Entry 6N61 (X-ray diffraction, 3.25 A resolution); this record covers chains C and D of the 9 polymer chains in the assembly.

# Chain C
Name: DNA-directed RNA polymerase subunit beta
From: Escherichia coli
Notes: EC 2.7.7.6
Reference sequence: P0A8V2 (RPOB_ECOLI); residue numbers follow UniProt; this construct covers 1-1342
Sequence (1342 residues; numbered 1 to 1342; the number before each row is that of its first residue):
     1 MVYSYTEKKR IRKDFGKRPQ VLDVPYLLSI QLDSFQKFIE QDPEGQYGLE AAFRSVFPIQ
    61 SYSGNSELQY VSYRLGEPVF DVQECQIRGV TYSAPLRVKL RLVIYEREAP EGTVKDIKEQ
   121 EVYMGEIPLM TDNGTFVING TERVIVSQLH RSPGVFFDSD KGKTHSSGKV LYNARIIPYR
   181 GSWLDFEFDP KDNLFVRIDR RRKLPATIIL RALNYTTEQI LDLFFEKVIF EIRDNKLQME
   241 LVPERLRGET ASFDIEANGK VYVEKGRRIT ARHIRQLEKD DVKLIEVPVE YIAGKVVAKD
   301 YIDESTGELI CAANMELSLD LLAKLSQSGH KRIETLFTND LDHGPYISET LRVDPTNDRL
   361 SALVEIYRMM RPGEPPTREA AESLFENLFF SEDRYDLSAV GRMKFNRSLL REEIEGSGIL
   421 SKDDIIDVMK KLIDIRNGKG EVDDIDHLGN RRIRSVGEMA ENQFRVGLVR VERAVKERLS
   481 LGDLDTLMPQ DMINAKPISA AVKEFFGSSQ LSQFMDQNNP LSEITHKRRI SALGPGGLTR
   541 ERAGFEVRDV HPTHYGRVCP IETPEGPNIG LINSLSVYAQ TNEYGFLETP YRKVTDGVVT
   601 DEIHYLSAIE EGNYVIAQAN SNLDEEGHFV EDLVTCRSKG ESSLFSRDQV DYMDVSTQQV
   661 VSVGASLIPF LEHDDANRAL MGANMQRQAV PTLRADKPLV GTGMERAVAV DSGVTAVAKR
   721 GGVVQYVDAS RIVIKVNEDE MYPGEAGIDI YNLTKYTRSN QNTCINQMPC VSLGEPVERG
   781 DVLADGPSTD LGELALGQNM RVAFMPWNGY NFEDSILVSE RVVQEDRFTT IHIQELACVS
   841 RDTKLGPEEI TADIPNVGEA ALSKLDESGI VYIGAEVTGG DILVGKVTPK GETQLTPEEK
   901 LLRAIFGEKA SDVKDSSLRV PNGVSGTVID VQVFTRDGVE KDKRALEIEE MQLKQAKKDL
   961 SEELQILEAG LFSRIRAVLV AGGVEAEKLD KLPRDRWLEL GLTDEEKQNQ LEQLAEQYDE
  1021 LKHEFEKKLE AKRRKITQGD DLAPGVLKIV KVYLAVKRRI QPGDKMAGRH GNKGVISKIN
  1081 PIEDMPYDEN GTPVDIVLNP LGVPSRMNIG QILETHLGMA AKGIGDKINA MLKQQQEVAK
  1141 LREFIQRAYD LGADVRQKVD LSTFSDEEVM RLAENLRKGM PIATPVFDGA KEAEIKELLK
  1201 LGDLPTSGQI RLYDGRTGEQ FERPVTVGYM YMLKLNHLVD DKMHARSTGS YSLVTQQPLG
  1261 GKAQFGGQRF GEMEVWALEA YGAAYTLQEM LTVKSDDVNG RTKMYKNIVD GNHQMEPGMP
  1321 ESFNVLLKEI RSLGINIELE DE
Disordered / not traced: 1, 108-110, 256-261
Curated features (UniProtKB/Swiss-Prot):
  - modified residue (N6-acetyllysine): Lys1022, Lys1200
  - mutagenesis: Ile561 (I561S: Resistant to antibiotics salinamide A and B), Ile569 (I569S: Resistant to antibiotics salinamide A and B), Ala665 (A665E: Resistant to antibiotics salinamide A and B), Asp675 (D675A/G: Resistant to antibiotics salinamide A and B), Asn677 (N677H/K: Resistant to antibiotics salinamide A and B), Leu680 (L680M: Resistant to antibiotics salinamide A and B), Glu813 (E813K: Disrupts the enzyme's active center)

# Chain D
Name: DNA-directed RNA polymerase subunit beta'
From: Escherichia coli
Notes: EC 2.7.7.6
Reference sequence: P0A8T7 (RPOC_ECOLI); numbering as in UniProt (aligned over 2-1407)
Sequence (1409 residues; each row starts with the number of its first residue):
     1 VKDLLKFLKA QTKTEEFDAI KIALASPDMI RSWSFGEVKK PETINYRTFK PERDGLFCAR
    61 IFGPVKDYEC LCGKYKRLKH RGVICEKCGV EVTQTKVRRE RMGHIELASP TAHIWFLKSL
   121 PSRIGLLLDM PLRDIERVLY FESYVVIEGG MTNLERQQIL TEEQYLDALE EFGDEFDAKM
   181 GAEAIQALLK SMDLEQECEQ LREELNETNS ETKRKKLTKR IKLLEAFVQS GNKPEWMILT
   241 VLPVLPPDLR PLVPLDGGRF ATSDLNDLYR RVINRNNRLK RLLDLAAPDI IVRNEKRMLQ
   301 EAVDALLDNG RRGRAITGSN KRPLKSLADM IKGKQGRFRQ NLLGKRVDYS GRSVITVGPY
   361 LRLHQCGLPK KMALELFKPF IYGKLELRGL ATTIKAAKKM VEREEAVVWD ILDEVIREHP
   421 VLLNRAPTLH RLGIQAFEPV LIEGKAIQLH PLVCAAYNAD FDGDQMAVHV PLTLEAQLEA
   481 RALMMSTNNI LSPANGEPII VPSQDVVLGL YYMTRDCVNA KGEGMVLTGP KEAERLYRSG
   541 LASLHARVKV RITEYEKDAN GELVAKTSLK DTTVGRAILW MIVPKGLPYS IVNQALGKKA
   601 ISKMLNTCYR ILGLKPTVIF ADQIMYTGFA YAARSGASVG IDDMVIPEKK HEIISEAEAE
   661 VAEIQEQFQS GLVTAGERYN KVIDIWAAAN DRVSKAMMDN LQTETVINRD GQEEKQVSFN
   721 SIYMMADSGA RGSAAQIRQL AGMRGLMAKP DGSIIETPIT ANFREGLNVL QYFISTHGAR
   781 KGLADTALKT ANSGYLTRRL VDVAQDLVVT EDDCGTHEGI MMTPVIEGGD VKEPLRDRVL
   841 GRVTAEDVLK PGTADILVPR NTLLHEQWCD LLEENSVDAV KVRSVVSCDT DFGVCAHCYG
   901 RDLARGHIIN KGEAIGVIAA QSIGEPGTQL TMRTFHIGGA ASRAAAESSI QVKNKGSIKL
   961 SNVKSVVNSS GKLVITSRNT ELKLIDEFGR TKESYKVPYG AVLAKGDGEQ VAGGETVANW
  1021 DPHTMPVITE VSGFVRFTDM IDGQTITRQT DELTGLSSLV VLDSAERTAG GKDLRPALKI
  1081 VDAQGNDVLI PGTDMPAQYF LPGKAIVQLE DGVQISSGDT LARIPQESGG TKDITGGLPR
  1141 VADLFEARRP KEPAILAEIS GIVSFGKETK GKRRLVITPV DGSDPYEEMI PKWRQLNVFE
  1201 GERVERGDVI SDGPEAPHDI LRLRGVHAVT RYIVNEVQDV YRLQGVKIND KHIEVIVRQM
  1261 LRKATIVNAG SSDFLEGEQV EYSRVKIANR ELEANGKVGA TYSRDLLGIT KASLATESFI
  1321 SAASFQETTR VLTEAAVAGK RDELRGLKEN VIVGRLIPAG TGYAYHQDRM RRRAAGEAPA
  1381 APQVTAEDAS ASLAELLNAG LGGSDNELE
Disordered / not traced: 1-16, 939-947, 1026-1133, 1274-1276, 1376-1409
Sequence notes: expression tag (1, 1408-1409)
Metal / ion sites: Zn2+ site 1: Cys70, Cys72, Cys85, Cys88; Mg2+: Asp460, Asp462, Asp464; Zn2+ site 2: Cys814, Cys888, Cys895
Curated features (UniProtKB/Swiss-Prot):
  - binding site (Zn(2+)): Cys70, Cys72, Cys85, Cys88, Cys814, Cys888, Cys895, Cys898
  - binding site (Mg(2+)): Asp460, Asp462, Asp464
  - modified residue: Lys983 (N6-acetyllysine)
  - mutagenesis: Gln504 (Q504P: Resistant to antibiotics salinamide A and B), Asn690 (N690D: Resistant to antibiotics salinamide A and B), Met697 (M697V: Resistant to antibiotics salinamide A and B), Ala735 (A735T: Resistant to antibiotics salinamide A and B), Arg738 (R738C/H/P/S: Resistant to antibiotics salinamide A and B), Ala748 (A748E: Resistant to antibiotics salinamide A and B), Pro758 (P758S/T: Resistant to antibiotics salinamide A and B), Phe763 (F763C: Resistant to antibiotics salinamide A and B), Ser775 (S775A: Resistant to antibiotics salinamide A and B), Ala779 (A779T/V: Resistant to antibiotics salinamide A and B), Arg780 (R780C: Resistant to antibiotics salinamide A and B), Gly782 (G782A/C: Resistant to antibiotics salinamide A and B), 1 further mutagenesis entry in UniProt

# Interface between chain C and chain D
Pairs across the interface (343; chain C residue first):
  Phe545(C) - Leu788(D)  hydrophobic
  Phe545(C) - Met932(D)  hydrophobic
  Arg548(C) - Arg780(D)  hydrogen bond (backbone-side chain)
  Arg548(C) - Leu788(D)
  Asp549(C) - Pro750(D)
  Asp549(C) - Lys781(D)
  Val550(C) - His777(D)  hydrogen bond (backbone-side chain)
  Val550(C) - Arg780(D)
  His551(C) - Phe773(D)
  Pro552(C) - Phe773(D)
  Tyr555(C) - Val769(D)
  Tyr555(C) - Phe773(D)
  Pro560(C) - Phe773(D)  hydrophobic
  Pro560(C) - Thr776(D)
  Pro560(C) - Arg780(D)  hydrogen bond (backbone-side chain)
  Thr563(C) - Arg780(D)
  Gly566(C) - Ala787(D)
  Ile569(C) - Ala784(D)  hydrophobic
  Asn573(C) - Arg780(D)  hydrogen bond
  Gln618(C) - Val769(D)
  Gln618(C) - Leu770(D)
  Ala619(C) - Val769(D)  hydrophobic
  Asn620(C) - Asn768(D)
  Ser642(C) - Thr757(D)  hydrogen bond (backbone-side chain)
  Ser642(C) - Leu770(D)
  Ser642(C) - Ile774(D)
  Thr657(C) - Val769(D)
  Val660(C) - Val769(D)  hydrophobic
  Val660(C) - Phe773(D)  hydrophobic
  Leu671(C) - Tyr772(D)
  Glu672(C) - Gly766(D)
  Glu672(C) - Leu767(D)  hydrogen bond (backbone-backbone)
  His673(C) - Phe763(D)  hydrogen bond (side chain-backbone)
  His673(C) - Arg764(D)  hydrogen bond (side chain-backbone)
  His673(C) - Glu765(D)
  His673(C) - Gly766(D)
  Asp674(C) - Phe763(D)
  Asp674(C) - Tyr772(D)  hydrogen bond (backbone-side chain)
  Asp675(C) - Phe763(D)
  Asp675(C) - Tyr772(D)
  Ala676(C) - Tyr772(D)
  Ala676(C) - Ala779(D)  hydrophobic
  Asn677(C) - Leu783(D)
  Ala679(C) - Tyr772(D)
  Phe804(C) - Ser638(D)  hydrogen bond (backbone-side chain)
  Met805(C) - Ala633(D)
  Met805(C) - Gly636(D)
  Pro806(C) - Asp505(D)
  Pro806(C) - Ala632(D)
  Pro806(C) - Ala633(D)
  Pro806(C) - Gly636(D)
  Trp807(C) - Ala633(D)  hydrophobic
  Asn808(C) - Pro359(D)
  Asn808(C) - Phe629(D)
  Asn808(C) - Ala633(D)
  Gly809(C) - Val357(D)
  Gly809(C) - Pro359(D)
  Gly809(C) - Phe629(D)
  Tyr810(C) - Val357(D)
  Tyr810(C) - Pro359(D)
  Asn811(C) - Asp505(D)
  Phe812(C) - Val357(D)  hydrophobic
  Phe812(C) - Pro451(D)  hydrophobic
  Phe812(C) - Phe461(D)  hydrophobic
  Phe812(C) - Ser503(D)
  Phe812(C) - Gln504(D)
  Phe812(C) - Asp505(D)
  Phe812(C) - Phe629(D)  hydrophobic
  Glu813(C) - Phe461(D)
  Glu813(C) - Gln504(D)  hydrogen bond
  Asp814(C) - Phe461(D)
  Ser815(C) - Val357(D)
  Ser815(C) - Phe461(D)
  Arg841(C) - Gly257(D)
  Glu892(C) - Lys66(D)  salt bridge
  Glu892(C) - Glu69(D)
  Gln894(C) - Lys66(D)
  Gln894(C) - Arg77(D)
  Gly923(C) - Lys445(D)  hydrogen bond (backbone-side chain)
  Gln1061(C) - Gly444(D)
  Gln1061(C) - Lys445(D)
  Pro1062(C) - Ala446(D)
  Gly1063(C) - Val354(D)
  Gly1063(C) - Ala446(D)
  Lys1065(C) - Asp462(D)  hydrogen bond (side chain-backbone)
  Lys1073(C) - Asp462(D)
  Gly1074(C) - Phe461(D)
  Val1075(C) - Val354(D)  hydrophobic
  Val1075(C) - Phe461(D)  hydrogen bond (backbone-backbone)
  Val1075(C) - Asp462(D)
  Val1075(C) - Gly463(D)
  Ile1076(C) - Thr356(D)
  Ser1077(C) - Thr356(D)
  Ser1077(C) - Val357(D)
  Asn1099(C) - Asp505(D)  hydrogen bond
  Pro1100(C) - Ala637(D)
  Pro1100(C) - Val639(D)  hydrophobic
  Pro1100(C) - Met725(D)  hydrophobic
  Leu1101(C) - Gln504(D)
  Leu1101(C) - Asp505(D)
  Leu1101(C) - Met725(D)  hydrophobic
  Leu1101(C) - Ala730(D)  hydrophobic
  Leu1101(C) - Arg731(D)
  Val1103(C) - Val639(D)  hydrophobic
  Pro1104(C) - Met725(D)  hydrophobic
  Pro1104(C) - Gln736(D)
  Ser1105(C) - Arg731(D)  hydrogen bond
  Ser1105(C) - Gln736(D)  hydrogen bond (backbone-side chain)
  Arg1106(C) - Arg731(D)
  Met1107(C) - Gln739(D)
  Met1107(C) - Phe763(D)  hydrophobic
  Ile1109(C) - Leu740(D)  hydrophobic
  Ile1109(C) - Phe763(D)  hydrophobic
  Ile1109(C) - Arg764(D)
  Ile1112(C) - Val639(D)
  Ile1112(C) - Ile641(D)
  Leu1113(C) - Ile641(D)  hydrophobic
  His1116(C) - Gly640(D)
  His1116(C) - Ile641(D)
  Phe1187(C) - Leu767(D)
  Phe1187(C) - Asn768(D)
  Phe1187(C) - Val769(D)  hydrophobic
  Phe1187(C) - Tyr772(D)  hydrophobic
  Glu1192(C) - Ile641(D)
  Glu1192(C) - Arg764(D)  salt bridge
  Lys1196(C) - Asp642(D)  salt bridge
  Ser1207(C) - Asp642(D)
  Gln1209(C) - Asp643(D)
  Glu1219(C) - Arg538(D)  salt bridge
  Glu1219(C) - Arg634(D)  salt bridge
  Phe1221(C) - Ala633(D)
  Phe1221(C) - Arg634(D)
  Glu1222(C) - Tyr512(D)  hydrogen bond
  Glu1222(C) - Tyr537(D)  hydrogen bond
  Glu1222(C) - Arg634(D)
  Glu1222(C) - Ser635(D)
  Glu1222(C) - Gly636(D)
  Arg1223(C) - Tyr512(D)
  Arg1223(C) - Ser635(D)
  Arg1223(C) - Phe719(D)  hydrogen bond (side chain-backbone)
  Arg1223(C) - Ser721(D)  hydrogen bond
  Arg1223(C) - Met724(D)
  Pro1224(C) - Ser638(D)
  Val1225(C) - Ser638(D)
  Thr1226(C) - Ser638(D)  hydrogen bond (backbone-side chain)
  Thr1226(C) - Val639(D)  hydrogen bond (side chain-backbone)
  Thr1226(C) - Gly640(D)
  Val1239(C) - Ser353(D)
  Val1239(C) - Lys445(D)
  Asp1240(C) - Lys445(D)  salt bridge
  Lys1242(C) - Arg352(D)
  Lys1242(C) - Gln465(D)  hydrogen bond
  Met1243(C) - Arg352(D)
  Met1243(C) - Ser353(D)
  Met1243(C) - Met372(D)  hydrophobic
  Met1243(C) - Lys445(D)
  His1244(C) - Gly351(D)
  His1244(C) - Arg352(D)  hydrogen bond
  Ala1245(C) - Ser350(D)
  Ala1245(C) - Gly351(D)
  Ala1245(C) - Glu375(D)
  Ala1245(C) - Leu376(D)  hydrophobic
  Arg1246(C) - Asp348(D)  salt bridge
  Arg1246(C) - Tyr349(D)  hydrogen bond (backbone-backbone)
  Arg1246(C) - Ser350(D)  hydrogen bond (backbone-backbone)
  Arg1246(C) - Glu375(D)
  Arg1246(C) - Leu376(D)
  Ser1247(C) - Asp348(D)
  Ser1247(C) - Tyr349(D)  hydrogen bond (backbone-backbone)
  Ser1247(C) - Glu375(D)  hydrogen bond
  Ser1247(C) - Leu376(D)
  Ser1247(C) - Lys378(D)
  Thr1248(C) - Tyr349(D)
  Tyr1251(C) - Asp348(D)  hydrogen bond
  Leu1253(C) - Arg99(D)  hydrogen bond (backbone-side chain)
  Leu1253(C) - Asp248(D)
  Leu1253(C) - Pro251(D)  hydrophobic
  Leu1253(C) - Val253(D)  hydrophobic
  Val1254(C) - Arg99(D)  hydrogen bond (backbone-side chain)
  Val1254(C) - Leu249(D)
  Gln1257(C) - Asn341(D)  hydrogen bond (side chain-backbone)
  Gln1257(C) - Lys345(D)
  Gln1257(C) - Arg346(D)
  Pro1258(C) - Arg346(D)
  Pro1258(C) - Val347(D)
  Pro1258(C) - Asp348(D)
  Leu1259(C) - Arg346(D)
  Gly1260(C) - Arg346(D)
  Phe1265(C) - Glu375(D)
  Gly1267(C) - Arg346(D)  hydrogen bond (backbone-side chain)
  Gly1267(C) - Val347(D)
  Gln1268(C) - Lys345(D)
  Gln1268(C) - Arg346(D)
  Gln1268(C) - Val347(D)  hydrogen bond (backbone-backbone)
  Gln1268(C) - Ser350(D)  hydrogen bond (backbone-side chain)
  Gln1268(C) - Gly351(D)
  Gln1268(C) - Arg352(D)
  Gln1268(C) - Ala467(D)
  Arg1269(C) - Arg339(D)
  Arg1269(C) - Gln340(D)  hydrogen bond (side chain-backbone)
  Arg1269(C) - Gly344(D)  hydrogen bond (side chain-backbone)
  Arg1269(C) - Lys345(D)
  Phe1270(C) - Gly344(D)
  Phe1270(C) - Lys345(D)  hydrogen bond (backbone-backbone)
  Phe1270(C) - Val347(D)  hydrophobic
  Phe1270(C) - His469(D)
  Glu1272(C) - Arg339(D)
  Glu1272(C) - Leu343(D)
  Glu1272(C) - Arg798(D)  salt bridge
  Met1273(C) - Thr428(D)
  Glu1274(C) - Asn424(D)  hydrogen bond
  Glu1274(C) - Ala426(D)
  Glu1274(C) - Thr428(D)  hydrogen bond
  Glu1274(C) - Ile434(D)
  Val1275(C) - Leu343(D)
  Trp1276(C) - Arg798(D)
  Trp1276(C) - Val801(D)  hydrophobic
  Trp1276(C) - Val917(D)
  Trp1276(C) - Gln921(D)  hydrogen bond (backbone-side chain)
  Ala1277(C) - Thr428(D)
  Ala1277(C) - Arg431(D)
  Ala1277(C) - Ile434(D)  hydrophobic
  Ala1277(C) - Gln921(D)
  Leu1278(C) - Met484(D)  hydrophobic
  Glu1279(C) - Leu1347(D)
  Ala1280(C) - Arg431(D)
  Ala1280(C) - Ile918(D)  hydrophobic
  Ala1280(C) - Gln921(D)
  Tyr1281(C) - Arg431(D)  hydrogen bond (side chain-backbone)
  Tyr1281(C) - Leu432(D)
  Tyr1281(C) - Ile434(D)  hydrogen bond (side chain-backbone)
  Tyr1281(C) - Leu483(D)
  Tyr1281(C) - Met484(D)  hydrophobic
  Tyr1281(C) - Asn489(D)
  Gly1282(C) - Leu483(D)
  Gly1282(C) - Gly1360(D)
  Gly1282(C) - Thr1361(D)
  Ala1283(C) - Glu479(D)
  Ala1284(C) - Glu479(D)  hydrogen bond (backbone-side chain)
  Ala1284(C) - Leu1356(D)
  Ala1284(C) - Ile1357(D)  hydrophobic
  Ala1284(C) - Gly1362(D)
  Tyr1285(C) - Glu475(D)
  Tyr1285(C) - Glu479(D)  hydrogen bond (backbone-side chain)
  Tyr1285(C) - Leu1356(D)
  Tyr1285(C) - Thr1361(D)
  Thr1286(C) - Ala476(D)
  Thr1286(C) - Glu479(D)  hydrogen bond
  Leu1287(C) - Val1351(D)  hydrophobic
  Gln1288(C) - Gly1354(D)
  Gln1288(C) - Leu1356(D)
  Glu1289(C) - Pro471(D)
  Glu1289(C) - Leu472(D)  hydrogen bond (side chain-backbone)
  Glu1289(C) - Thr473(D)  hydrogen bond (side chain-backbone)
  Glu1289(C) - Ala476(D)
  Met1290(C) - Val347(D)
  Met1290(C) - His469(D)
  Leu1291(C) - Lys345(D)
  Leu1291(C) - Val1351(D)  hydrophobic
  Leu1291(C) - Gly1354(D)
  Thr1292(C) - Gly1354(D)  hydrogen bond (side chain-backbone)
  Lys1294(C) - Val347(D)
  Lys1294(C) - Asp348(D)  hydrogen bond (backbone-backbone)
  Lys1294(C) - Val470(D)  hydrogen bond (side chain-backbone)
  Lys1294(C) - Leu472(D)
  Ser1295(C) - Lys345(D)
  Ser1295(C) - Arg346(D)  hydrogen bond (side chain-backbone)
  Asp1296(C) - Lys345(D)  salt bridge
  Met1304(C) - Leu472(D)  hydrophobic
  Tyr1305(C) - Tyr349(D)
  Tyr1305(C) - Pro379(D)  hydrophobic
  Tyr1305(C) - Tyr382(D)
  Ile1308(C) - Pro379(D)  hydrophobic
  Ile1308(C) - Phe380(D)  hydrophobic
  Ile1308(C) - Leu472(D)  hydrophobic
  Val1309(C) - Pro379(D)
  Val1309(C) - Gly383(D)
  His1313(C) - Phe380(D)
  His1313(C) - Leu472(D)
  His1313(C) - Leu474(D)
  His1313(C) - Gln477(D)
  Met1315(C) - Thr473(D)
  Met1319(C) - Phe17(D)  hydrophobic
  Pro1320(C) - Val1353(D)
  Pro1320(C) - Gly1354(D)
  Glu1321(C) - Arg99(D)  salt bridge
  Ser1322(C) - Leu342(D)
  Ser1322(C) - Lys345(D)  hydrogen bond
  Phe1323(C) - Leu342(D)
  Phe1323(C) - Ile1352(D)  hydrophobic
  Phe1323(C) - Val1353(D)  hydrophobic
  Val1325(C) - Leu249(D)  hydrophobic
  Val1325(C) - Arg337(D)
  Leu1326(C) - Ile331(D)  hydrophobic
  Leu1326(C) - Arg337(D)
  Leu1326(C) - Phe338(D)  hydrophobic
  Leu1326(C) - Leu342(D)  hydrophobic
  Lys1328(C) - Glu100(D)
  Lys1328(C) - Met102(D)
  Lys1328(C) - Leu245(D)
  Lys1328(C) - Pro246(D)
  Glu1329(C) - Leu245(D)
  Glu1329(C) - Met330(D)
  Glu1329(C) - Arg337(D)  salt bridge
  Arg1331(C) - Trp33(D)
  Arg1331(C) - Met102(D)
  Ser1332(C) - Pro243(D)
  Ser1332(C) - Leu245(D)
  Ser1332(C) - Tyr269(D)  hydrogen bond
  Ser1332(C) - Leu327(D)
  Leu1333(C) - His113(D)
  Leu1333(C) - Trp115(D)  hydrophobic
  Leu1333(C) - Pro243(D)
  Leu1333(C) - Leu307(D)  hydrophobic
  Leu1333(C) - Leu327(D)  hydrophobic
  Gly1334(C) - Leu24(D)
  Gly1334(C) - Ala25(D)  hydrogen bond (backbone-backbone)
  Gly1334(C) - His113(D)
  Gly1334(C) - Leu239(D)
  Ile1335(C) - Ile22(D)  hydrophobic
  Ile1335(C) - Ala23(D)
  Ile1335(C) - Trp33(D)
  Ile1335(C) - Phe116(D)  hydrophobic
  Ile1335(C) - Ala1336(D)  hydrophobic
  Asn1336(C) - Lys21(D)
  Asn1336(C) - Ile22(D)
  Asn1336(C) - Ala23(D)  hydrogen bond (backbone-backbone)
  Asn1336(C) - Leu24(D)
  Asn1336(C) - Met29(D)
  Asn1336(C) - Trp33(D)
  Ile1337(C) - Ile20(D)  hydrophobic
  Ile1337(C) - Lys21(D)
  Glu1338(C) - Ile20(D)
  Glu1338(C) - Lys21(D)  hydrogen bond (backbone-backbone)
  Leu1339(C) - Phe17(D)  hydrophobic
  Leu1339(C) - Ala19(D)
  Glu1340(C) - Phe17(D)
  Glu1340(C) - Asp18(D)
  Glu1340(C) - Ala19(D)  hydrogen bond (backbone-backbone)
  Glu1340(C) - Arg1341(D)  salt bridge
  Asp1341(C) - Asp18(D)
  Glu1342(C) - Phe17(D)  hydrogen bond (backbone-backbone)
  Glu1342(C) - Asp18(D)
Interface residues without a listed pair, chain C (164 interface residues in all): Lys163, His554, Ile561, Glu565, Pro567, Gly570, Thr635, Arg637, Leu680, Lys844, Thr1206, Gly1249, Thr1255, Gln1256, Gly1271, Gly1318, Ile1330
Interface residues without a listed pair, chain D (186 interface residues in all): Phe49, Val244, Pro254, Ile355, Lys371, Glu386, Leu422, Arg425, Pro427, His430, Gln435, Cys454, Asp460, Leu508, Ala630, Met644, Asn720, Ile722, Gly732, Arg744, Lys749, Gln805, Ala914, Lys1151, Leu1332, Arg1355, Ala1359

# Overview
164 residues of chain C and 186 residues of chain D are in contact; the contacts include 60 hydrogen bonds and
12 salt bridges. Polar contacts include Glu892(C)-Lys66(D), Glu1192(C)-Arg764(D) and Lys1196(C)-Asp642(D).
Chain C is DNA-directed RNA polymerase subunit beta and chain D is DNA-directed RNA polymerase subunit beta',
both from Escherichia coli; the structure, Escherichia coli RNA polymerase sigma70-holoenzyme bound to
upstream fork promoter DNA and Capistruin, was determined by X-ray diffraction together with 6N60 and 6N62
from the same study.
